9BIA - chains B and D of the 6 polymer chains in the assembly; structure by electron microscopy, 3.00 A resolution.

Chain B (and D):
Molecule: Ninjurin-1
Source organism: Mus musculus
Notes: chain D of this document is another copy of the same molecule, construct and numbering; everything in this record applies to it too
UniProt: O70131 (NINJ1_MOUSE); numbering as in UniProt (aligned over 1-152)
Amino-acid sequence (170 residues; each row starts with the number of its first residue):
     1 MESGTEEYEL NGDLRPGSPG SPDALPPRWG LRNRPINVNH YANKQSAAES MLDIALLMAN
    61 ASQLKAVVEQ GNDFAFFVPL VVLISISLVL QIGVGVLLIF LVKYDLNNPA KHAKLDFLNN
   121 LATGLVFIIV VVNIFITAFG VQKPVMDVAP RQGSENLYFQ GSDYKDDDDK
Disordered / not traced: 1-32, 143-170 (chain D: 1-32, 142-170)
Sequence notes: engineered mutation Gln45 (Lys in O70131); expression tag (153-170)
UniProt features mapped onto this chain:
  - region: Pro26 to Asn37 (N-terminal adhesion motif), His40 to Glu69 (Required to induce plasma membrane rupture), Lys44, Ser46 to Ala55 (Helix alpha1), Met58 to Phe74 (Helix alpha2)
  - site: Leu56, Leu57 (Cleavage)
  - modified residue: Met1 (N-acetylmethionine), Ser18 (Phosphoserine), Ser21 (Phosphoserine)
  - glycosylation: Asn60 (N-linked (GlcNAc...) asparagine)
Reported in the primary citation:
  - self-association interface (contacts with another copy of this molecule); pairs are residue here / residue on that copy: Gln45-Gln45 (hydrogen bond), Asp116, Asn119
  - mutagenesis - K45Q (Kd 24 nM): increased binding to Nb538

How chain B and chain D interact:
Pairs across the interface (65; chain B residue first):
  Pro35(B) with His112(D)
  Ile36(B) with His112(D); Asp116(D)
  Tyr41(B) with Ala42(D), hydrophobic; Leu101(D); Leu106(D), hydrophobic; Leu115(D); Asn119(D)
  Ala42(B) with Gln45(D), hydrogen bond (backbone-side chain)
  Lys44(B) with Asp116(D), salt bridge; Asn119(D); Asn120(D), hydrogen bond; Thr123(D)
  Gln45(B) with Ala42(D); Gln45(D), hydrogen bond; Ser46(D); Glu49(D); Leu101(D); Asn119(D)
  Ser46(B) with Gln45(D), hydrogen bond
  Ala48(B) with Glu49(D); Val126(D)
  Glu49(B) with Gln45(D); Ala48(D); Glu49(D); Leu52(D)
  Met51(B) with Val126(D), hydrophobic; Val130(D)
  Leu52(B) with Glu49(D); Leu52(D), hydrophobic; Val126(D), hydrophobic
  Asp53(B) with Leu52(D)
  Ala55(B) with Leu56(D)
  Leu56(B) with Leu52(D), hydrophobic; Ala55(D); Leu56(D)
  Met58(B) with Ile134(D), hydrophobic; Thr137(D)
  Ala59(B) with Ala59(D), hydrophobic
  Leu101(B) with Tyr41(D)
  Leu106(B) with Ile36(D), hydrophobic; Val38(D), hydrophobic; Tyr41(D), hydrophobic
  His112(B) with Pro35(D); Ile36(D)
  Leu115(B) with Ile36(D), hydrophobic; Tyr41(D), hydrogen bond (backbone-side chain)
  Asp116(B) with Ile36(D)
  Asn119(B) with Tyr41(D); Lys44(D); Gln45(D)
  Asn120(B) with Lys44(D), hydrogen bond
  Thr123(B) with Lys44(D); Met51(D)
  Val126(B) with Ala48(D); Met51(D), hydrophobic; Leu52(D), hydrophobic
  Phe127(B) with Met51(D), hydrophobic
  Val130(B) with Met51(D)
  Asn133(B) with Ala55(D); Met58(D)
  Ile134(B) with Met58(D), hydrophobic
  Thr137(B) with Met58(D)
  Val141(B) with Ser62(D); Lys65(D), hydrogen bond (backbone-side chain)
Other interface residues (no listed pair), chain B (35 interface residues in all): Asn33, Val38, Ser62, Ile129
Other interface residues (no listed pair), chain D (37 interface residues in all): Asp53, Ile54, Gln63, Pro109, Ala110, Ile129, Asn133

Summary:
35 residues of chain B face 37 of chain D across their interface, with 7 hydrogen bonds and 1 salt bridge.
Among the polar pairs are Lys44(B)-Asp116(D), Ala42(B)-Gln45(D) and Lys44(B)-Asn120(D). From the paper: K45Q
of chain B increases binding to Nb538; a self-association interface involving Gln45(B), Asp116(B) and
Asn119(B).
Both chains are Ninjurin-1 (Mus musculus). Entry 9BIA (Cryo-EM structure of NINJ1 K45Q bound to Nb538) was
determined by electron microscopy.
